Entry 2O1C (X-ray diffraction, 1.80 A resolution); this record covers chain A.

# Chain A
Protein: dATP pyrophosphohydrolase
Source organism: Escherichia coli
Notes: EC 3.6.1.-
UniProt: P0AFC0 (NUDB_ECOLI); residue numbers follow UniProt; this construct covers 1-150
Amino-acid sequence (150 residues; each row starts with the number of its first residue):
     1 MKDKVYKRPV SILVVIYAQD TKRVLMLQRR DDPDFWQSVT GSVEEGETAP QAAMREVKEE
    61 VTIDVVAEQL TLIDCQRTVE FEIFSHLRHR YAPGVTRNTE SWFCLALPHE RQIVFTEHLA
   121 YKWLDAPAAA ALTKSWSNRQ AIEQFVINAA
Unresolved in the structure: 1, 149-150
Swiss-Prot annotation at these positions:
  - motif: Gly41 to Thr62 (Nudix box)
  - binding site (substrate): Lys7, Arg29, Thr40, Phe81 to Phe84, Ser135
  - binding site (Mg(2+)): Glu56, Glu60, Glu117
Small-molecule neighbours: pyrophosphate (PPV): Lys7, Arg29, Thr40, Gly41, Ser42, Glu56, Tyr91

# Summary
Bound to chain A: pyrophosphate. Curated annotation (UniProt) lists 8 substrate-binding residues and 3
Mg2+-binding residues.
Chain A is dATP pyrophosphohydrolase (Escherichia coli); the structure, Structure of the E. coli
dihydroneopterin triphosphate pyrophosphohydrolase, was determined by X-ray diffraction (same publication as
2O5W).
